Entry 1D7W (X-ray diffraction, 1.90 A resolution); this record covers chains A and C of the 4 polymer chains in the assembly.

Chain A:
Name: Myeloperoxidase
From: Homo sapiens
Notes: EC 1.11.1.7; fragment: light chain
UniProt: P05164 (PERM_HUMAN); residues 1-104 here correspond to UniProt positions 167-270 (UniProt number = residue number + 166)
Amino-acid sequence (104 residues; each row starts with the number of its first residue):
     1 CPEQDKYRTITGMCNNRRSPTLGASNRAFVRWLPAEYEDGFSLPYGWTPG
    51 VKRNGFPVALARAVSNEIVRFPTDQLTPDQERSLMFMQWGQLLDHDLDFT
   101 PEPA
Disulfide bonds: Cys-1/Cys-14
Metal / ion sites: Ca2+: Asp-96 (shared with Thr-168(C), Phe-170(C), Asp-172(C), Ser-174(C) of chain C)
Ligand contacts: heme (HEM): Met-87, Gly-90, Gln-91, Asp-94, Asp-98, Phe-99, Thr-100, Glu-102

Chain C:
Name: Myeloperoxidase
From: Homo sapiens
Notes: EC 1.11.1.7; fragment: heavy chain
UniProt: P05164 (PERM_HUMAN); residues 113-578 here correspond to UniProt positions 279-744 (UniProt number = residue number + 166)
Amino-acid sequence (466 residues; numbered 113 to 578; the number before each row is that of its first residue):
   113 VNCETSCVQQPPCFPLKIPPNDPRIKNQADCIPFFRSCPACPGSNITIRN
   163 QINALTSFVDASMVYGSEEPLARNLRNMSNQLGLLAVNQRFQDNGRALLP
   213 FDNLHDDPCLLTNRSARIPCFLAGDTRSSEMPELTSMHTLLLREHNRLAT
   263 ELKSLNPRWDGERLYQEARKIVGAMVQIITYRDYLPLVLGPTAMRKYLPT
   313 YRSYNDSVDPRIANVFTNAFRYGHTLIQPFMFRLDNRYQPMEPNPRVPLS
   363 RVFFASWRVVLEGGIDPILRGLMATPAKLNRQNQIAVDEIRERLFEQVMR
   413 IGLDLPALNMQRSRDHGLPGYNAWRRFCGLPQPETVGQLGTVLRNLKLAR
   463 KLMEQYGTPNNIDIWMGGVSEPLKRKGRVGPLLACIIGTQFRKLRDGDRF
   513 WWENEGVFSMQQRQALAQISLPRIICDNTGITTVSKNNIFMSNSYPRDFV
   563 NCSTLPALNLASWREA
Sequence notes: modified residue (150)
Modified positions: Cys-150 (s-hydroxycysteine; CSO)
Disulfide bonds: Cys-115/Cys-125, Cys-119/Cys-143, Cys-221/Cys-232, Cys-440/Cys-497, Cys-538/Cys-564
Covalent attachments: N-acetylglucosamine (NAG) linked to Asn-189, Asn-225; heme (HEM) linked to Glu-242, Met-243; glycan linked to Asn-317
Metal / ion sites: Ca2+: Thr-168, Phe-170, Asp-172, Ser-174 (shared with Asp-96(A) of chain A); heme Fe: His-336 (together with cyanide ion)
Ligand contacts: heme (HEM): Arg-239, Tyr-296, Thr-329, Phe-332, Arg-333, Tyr-334, Gly-335, His-336, Ile-339, Phe-365, Leu-406, Phe-407, Leu-417, Leu-420, Asn-421, Arg-424

Interface between chain A and chain C:
Contacting residue pairs (303; chain A residue first):
  Asp-5(A) / Arg-511(C)  salt bridge
  Asp-5(A) / Phe-512(C)
  Lys-6(A) / Arg-275(C)
  Lys-6(A) / Lys-282(C)
  Tyr-7(A) / Arg-275(C)
  Tyr-7(A) / Gln-278(C)
  Tyr-7(A) / Glu-279(C)  hydrogen bond
  Tyr-7(A) / Phe-512(C)
  Arg-8(A) / Phe-170(C)
  Arg-8(A) / Val-171(C)
  Arg-8(A) / Asp-172(C)
  Arg-8(A) / Arg-281(C)  hydrogen bond (backbone-side chain)
  Arg-8(A) / Gln-289(C)
  Arg-8(A) / Asp-510(C)  salt bridge
  Arg-8(A) / Phe-512(C)  hydrogen bond (side chain-backbone)
  Thr-9(A) / Arg-281(C)  hydrogen bond (backbone-side chain)
  Ile-10(A) / Thr-168(C)
  Ile-10(A) / Gly-178(C)
  Ile-10(A) / Ser-179(C)
  Ile-10(A) / Glu-180(C)
  Ile-10(A) / Glu-181(C)
  Ile-10(A) / Ala-184(C)  hydrophobic
  Ile-10(A) / Tyr-277(C)
  Ile-10(A) / Arg-281(C)
  Thr-11(A) / Thr-168(C)
  Thr-11(A) / Ser-179(C)
  Gly-12(A) / Thr-168(C)
  Gly-12(A) / Phe-170(C)
  Cys-14(A) / Arg-511(C)  hydrogen bond (backbone-side chain)
  Asn-15(A) / Phe-170(C)
  Asn-15(A) / Tyr-316(C)
  Asn-15(A) / Gly-509(C)
  Asn-15(A) / Asp-510(C)  hydrogen bond
  Asn-15(A) / Arg-511(C)  hydrogen bond (backbone-side chain)
  Asn-15(A) / Phe-512(C)
  Asn-16(A) / Tyr-316(C)
  Asn-16(A) / Asp-318(C)  hydrogen bond (side chain-backbone)
  Arg-17(A) / Arg-511(C)
  Arg-18(A) / Asp-318(C)  salt bridge
  Arg-18(A) / Ser-319(C)  hydrogen bond
  Leu-22(A) / Phe-170(C)
  Leu-22(A) / Pro-322(C)
  Leu-22(A) / Arg-323(C)
  Gly-23(A) / Thr-168(C)
  Gly-23(A) / Ser-169(C)  hydrogen bond (backbone-backbone)
  Gly-23(A) / Phe-170(C)
  Gly-23(A) / Arg-323(C)
  Ala-24(A) / Leu-167(C)
  Ser-25(A) / Asn-165(C)
  Ser-25(A) / Ala-166(C)
  Ser-25(A) / Leu-167(C)
  Ser-25(A) / Ser-179(C)  hydrogen bond (side chain-backbone)
  Asn-26(A) / Ile-164(C)
  Asn-26(A) / Asn-165(C)  hydrogen bond (backbone-backbone)
  Asn-26(A) / Ala-166(C)
  Asn-26(A) / Glu-180(C)
  Arg-27(A) / Ile-164(C)
  Arg-27(A) / Asn-165(C)  hydrogen bond (backbone-backbone)
  Ala-28(A) / Ala-152(C)  hydrophobic
  Ala-28(A) / Asn-162(C)
  Ala-28(A) / Gln-163(C)
  Phe-29(A) / Asn-162(C)  hydrogen bond (backbone-side chain)
  Phe-29(A) / Gln-163(C)  hydrogen bond (backbone-backbone)
  Phe-29(A) / Ile-164(C)
  Phe-29(A) / Asn-165(C)
  Phe-29(A) / Ile-324(C)
  Phe-29(A) / Asn-326(C)
  Phe-29(A) / Thr-329(C)
  Val-30(A) / Asp-321(C)
  Val-30(A) / Arg-323(C)
  Val-30(A) / Ile-324(C)  hydrogen bond (backbone-backbone)
  Val-30(A) / Ala-325(C)
  Val-30(A) / Asn-326(C)  hydrogen bond (backbone-backbone)
  Arg-31(A) / Arg-161(C)  hydrogen bond (side chain-backbone)
  Arg-31(A) / Asn-162(C)
  Arg-31(A) / Gln-163(C)
  Arg-31(A) / Asn-326(C)
  Arg-31(A) / His-428(C)  hydrogen bond (side chain-backbone)
  Arg-31(A) / Leu-430(C)
  Trp-32(A) / Ala-325(C)
  Trp-32(A) / Trp-436(C)  hydrophobic
  Trp-32(A) / Phe-439(C)  hydrophobic
  Trp-32(A) / Ile-498(C)
  Trp-32(A) / Thr-501(C)
  Trp-32(A) / Gln-502(C)
  Trp-32(A) / Lys-505(C)
  Leu-33(A) / Pro-431(C)  hydrophobic
  Leu-33(A) / Ala-435(C)
  Leu-33(A) / Trp-436(C)  hydrophobic
  Pro-34(A) / Pro-431(C)
  Ala-35(A) / Ile-160(C)  hydrophobic
  Ala-35(A) / Gly-429(C)
  Glu-36(A) / Gly-429(C)  hydrogen bond (backbone-backbone)
  Glu-36(A) / Pro-431(C)
  Tyr-37(A) / Arg-148(C)
  Tyr-37(A) / Ile-160(C)  hydrophobic
  Tyr-37(A) / Arg-161(C)  hydrogen bond (side chain-backbone)
  Tyr-37(A) / Gln-163(C)  hydrogen bond
  Tyr-37(A) / Asp-427(C)
  Tyr-37(A) / His-428(C)
  Tyr-37(A) / Gly-429(C)
  Phe-41(A) / Asn-157(C)
  Phe-41(A) / Thr-159(C)
  Phe-41(A) / Ile-160(C)
  Phe-41(A) / Arg-161(C)  hydrogen bond (backbone-backbone)
  Ser-42(A) / Arg-148(C)  hydrogen bond (backbone-side chain)
  Ser-42(A) / Arg-161(C)
  Pro-44(A) / Phe-126(C)  hydrophobic
  Pro-44(A) / Arg-148(C)
  Pro-44(A) / Arg-426(C)
  Pro-44(A) / Asp-427(C)
  Tyr-45(A) / Phe-126(C)
  Tyr-45(A) / Arg-426(C)
  Gly-46(A) / Phe-126(C)
  Gly-46(A) / Lys-129(C)
  Trp-47(A) / Gln-121(C)  hydrogen bond (backbone-side chain)
  Trp-47(A) / Cys-125(C)
  Trp-47(A) / Phe-126(C)  hydrophobic
  Arg-53(A) / Leu-430(C)  hydrogen bond (side chain-backbone)
  Arg-53(A) / Pro-431(C)
  Arg-53(A) / Gly-432(C)
  Arg-53(A) / Asn-473(C)  hydrogen bond (backbone-side chain)
  Asn-54(A) / Asn-473(C)
  Phe-56(A) / Tyr-468(C)
  Phe-56(A) / Gly-469(C)
  Phe-56(A) / Thr-470(C)
  Val-58(A) / Arg-426(C)
  Ala-59(A) / Arg-426(C)  hydrogen bond (backbone-side chain)
  Ala-59(A) / Gln-467(C)
  Leu-60(A) / Lys-129(C)
  Leu-60(A) / Ile-130(C)
  Leu-60(A) / Pro-131(C)
  Ala-61(A) / Leu-128(C)  hydrophobic
  Ala-61(A) / Ala-419(C)
  Ala-61(A) / Met-422(C)
  Ala-61(A) / Arg-426(C)
  Arg-62(A) / Lys-129(C)
  Arg-62(A) / Pro-131(C)
  Arg-62(A) / Asp-134(C)  salt bridge
  Arg-62(A) / Arg-136(C)
  Arg-62(A) / Ile-144(C)
  Arg-62(A) / Arg-403(C)  hydrogen bond (side chain-backbone)
  Arg-62(A) / Glu-404(C)  salt bridge
  Arg-62(A) / Asp-416(C)  salt bridge
  Arg-62(A) / Ala-419(C)
  Ala-63(A) / Pro-131(C)  hydrophobic
  Ala-63(A) / Gln-467(C)
  Val-64(A) / Met-422(C)  hydrophobic
  Val-64(A) / Gln-467(C)
  Val-64(A) / Tyr-468(C)
  Val-64(A) / Met-478(C)  hydrophobic
  Ser-65(A) / Arg-403(C)  hydrogen bond
  Ser-65(A) / Asp-416(C)  hydrogen bond
  Ser-65(A) / Pro-418(C)
  Ser-65(A) / Ala-419(C)
  Ser-65(A) / Met-422(C)
  Asn-66(A) / Pro-131(C)
  Asn-66(A) / Asp-134(C)  hydrogen bond
  Asn-66(A) / Pro-135(C)
  Asn-66(A) / Arg-403(C)  hydrogen bond
  Glu-67(A) / Lys-463(C)
  Glu-67(A) / Gln-467(C)
  Ile-68(A) / Leu-464(C)  hydrophobic
  Ile-68(A) / Met-478(C)  hydrophobic
  Val-69(A) / Ala-398(C)  hydrophobic
  Val-69(A) / Pro-418(C)  hydrophobic
  Val-69(A) / Met-478(C)  hydrophobic
  Arg-70(A) / Pro-135(C)
  Arg-70(A) / Arg-403(C)
  Phe-71(A) / Lys-390(C)
  Phe-71(A) / Asn-395(C)
  Phe-71(A) / Gln-396(C)
  Phe-71(A) / Ile-397(C)
  Phe-71(A) / Ala-398(C)
  Phe-71(A) / Val-399(C)
  Gln-75(A) / Gln-396(C)  hydrogen bond (backbone-side chain)
  Leu-76(A) / Gln-340(C)
  Leu-76(A) / Pro-341(C)
  Leu-76(A) / Lys-390(C)
  Leu-76(A) / Gln-396(C)
  Leu-76(A) / Val-399(C)  hydrophobic
  Thr-77(A) / Lys-390(C)
  Thr-77(A) / Leu-391(C)  hydrogen bond (backbone-backbone)
  Thr-77(A) / Arg-393(C)  hydrogen bond
  Thr-77(A) / Gln-396(C)  hydrogen bond
  Pro-78(A) / Ala-389(C)
  Asp-79(A) / Pro-388(C)
  Asp-79(A) / Ala-389(C)  hydrogen bond (backbone-backbone)
  Asp-79(A) / Leu-391(C)
  Asp-79(A) / Arg-490(C)  salt bridge
  Asp-79(A) / Asn-555(C)  hydrogen bond (backbone-side chain)
  Gln-80(A) / Asn-555(C)  hydrogen bond (backbone-side chain)
  Glu-81(A) / Arg-490(C)
  Glu-81(A) / Phe-552(C)
  Glu-81(A) / Met-553(C)
  Arg-82(A) / Leu-299(C)  hydrogen bond (side chain-backbone)
  Arg-82(A) / Pro-388(C)
  Arg-82(A) / Ala-389(C)  hydrogen bond (backbone-backbone)
  Arg-82(A) / Lys-488(C)  hydrogen bond (side chain-backbone)
  Arg-82(A) / Arg-490(C)
  Arg-82(A) / Phe-552(C)
  Arg-82(A) / Met-553(C)
  Arg-82(A) / Asn-555(C)  hydrogen bond (backbone-side chain)
  Ser-83(A) / Leu-384(C)
  Ser-83(A) / Met-385(C)
  Ser-83(A) / Thr-387(C)
  Ser-83(A) / Ala-389(C)
  Ser-83(A) / Ile-551(C)  hydrogen bond (side chain-backbone)
  Ser-83(A) / Phe-552(C)  hydrogen bond (backbone-backbone)
  Ser-83(A) / Met-553(C)
  Ser-83(A) / Ser-554(C)
  Ser-83(A) / Asn-555(C)
  Leu-84(A) / Gln-340(C)
  Leu-84(A) / Phe-344(C)  hydrophobic
  Leu-84(A) / Leu-384(C)  hydrogen bond (backbone-backbone)
  Leu-84(A) / Thr-387(C)  hydrogen bond (backbone-backbone)
  Leu-84(A) / Pro-388(C)
  Leu-84(A) / Ala-389(C)
  Met-85(A) / Met-249(C)  hydrophobic
  Met-85(A) / Leu-384(C)  hydrogen bond (backbone-backbone)
  Met-85(A) / Phe-552(C)
  Phe-86(A) / Tyr-296(C)
  Phe-86(A) / Leu-299(C)
  Phe-86(A) / Val-300(C)  hydrophobic
  Phe-86(A) / Tyr-334(C)
  Phe-86(A) / Leu-338(C)  hydrophobic
  Phe-86(A) / Arg-490(C)
  Phe-86(A) / Phe-552(C)  hydrophobic
  Met-87(A) / Leu-338(C)  hydrophobic
  Met-87(A) / Ile-339(C)  hydrophobic
  Gln-88(A) / Met-243(C)
  Gln-88(A) / Glu-245(C)
  Gln-88(A) / Leu-246(C)
  Gln-88(A) / Met-249(C)
  Gln-88(A) / Leu-384(C)
  Trp-89(A) / Met-249(C)  hydrophobic
  Trp-89(A) / Val-288(C)
  Trp-89(A) / Ile-291(C)  hydrophobic
  Trp-89(A) / Thr-292(C)  hydrogen bond
  Trp-89(A) / Tyr-296(C)
  Trp-89(A) / Leu-533(C)  hydrophobic
  Trp-89(A) / Phe-552(C)  hydrophobic
  Gly-90(A) / Tyr-296(C)
  Gly-90(A) / Phe-332(C)
  Gln-91(A) / Glu-242(C)  hydrogen bond
  Gln-91(A) / Met-243(C)
  Gln-91(A) / Leu-246(C)
  Leu-92(A) / Met-175(C)  hydrophobic
  Leu-92(A) / Leu-246(C)  hydrophobic
  Leu-92(A) / Met-249(C)  hydrophobic
  Leu-93(A) / Thr-292(C)
  Leu-93(A) / Tyr-296(C)  hydrophobic
  Leu-93(A) / Phe-503(C)  hydrophobic
  Asp-94(A) / Arg-239(C)  salt bridge
  Asp-94(A) / Phe-332(C)
  His-95(A) / Leu-167(C)
  His-95(A) / Met-175(C)
  His-95(A) / Asp-237(C)  salt bridge
  His-95(A) / Arg-239(C)
  His-95(A) / Leu-246(C)
  Asp-96(A) / Thr-168(C)
  Asp-96(A) / Phe-170(C)
  Asp-96(A) / Val-171(C)
  Asp-96(A) / Asp-172(C)  hydrogen bond (side chain-backbone)
  Asp-96(A) / Ala-173(C)  hydrogen bond (side chain-backbone)
  Asp-96(A) / Ser-174(C)  hydrogen bond
  Asp-96(A) / Met-175(C)
  Asp-96(A) / Val-288(C)
  Leu-97(A) / Asn-165(C)  hydrogen bond (backbone-side chain)
  Leu-97(A) / Thr-168(C)
  Leu-97(A) / Ser-169(C)
  Leu-97(A) / Val-171(C)  hydrophobic
  Leu-97(A) / Ile-324(C)
  Leu-97(A) / Phe-328(C)  hydrophobic
  Leu-97(A) / Phe-503(C)  hydrophobic
  Leu-97(A) / Leu-506(C)  hydrophobic
  Asp-98(A) / Asn-165(C)
  Asp-98(A) / Leu-167(C)
  Asp-98(A) / Arg-239(C)  hydrogen bond (backbone-side chain)
  Asp-98(A) / Phe-328(C)
  Asp-98(A) / Thr-329(C)
  Phe-99(A) / Ile-164(C)
  Phe-99(A) / Asn-165(C)  hydrogen bond (backbone-side chain)
  Phe-99(A) / Ala-166(C)  hydrogen bond (backbone-backbone)
  Phe-99(A) / Leu-167(C)
  Phe-99(A) / Thr-238(C)
  Phe-99(A) / Arg-239(C)
  Thr-100(A) / Ser-149(C)
  Thr-100(A) / Ile-164(C)
  Thr-100(A) / His-428(C)
  Pro-101(A) / Ser-149(C)
  Pro-101(A) / Cys-150(C)  hydrogen bond (backbone-backbone)
  Pro-101(A) / Ile-164(C)
  Glu-102(A) / Phe-147(C)
  Glu-102(A) / Arg-148(C)
  Glu-102(A) / Ser-149(C)
  Glu-102(A) / Cys-150(C)
  Glu-102(A) / Arg-424(C)  salt bridge
  Pro-103(A) / Pro-124(C)  hydrophobic
  Pro-103(A) / Phe-147(C)
  Pro-103(A) / Arg-148(C)
  Pro-103(A) / Cys-150(C)
  Ala-104(A) / Phe-147(C)
Also at the interface, not in a pair above, chain A (85 interface residues in all): Gly-40, Leu-43, Thr-73
Also at the interface, not in a pair above, chain C (151 interface residues in all): Gln-122, Pro-123, Tyr-177, His-250, Leu-253, Val-327, Leu-381, Gly-383, Asp-400, Gln-423, Leu-460, Asn-472, Trp-477, Gly-489, Trp-513, Ile-537

Overview:
Chain A and chain C form an interface of 85 and 151 residues respectively; the contacts include 59 hydrogen
bonds and 10 salt bridges. Polar pairs include Asp-5(A)/Arg-511(C), Arg-8(A)/Asp-510(C) and
Arg-18(A)/Asp-318(C). Chain A binds heme. Covalently linked heme: at Glu-242(C).
Here chain A is Myeloperoxidase and chain C is Myeloperoxidase, both from Homo sapiens. Entry 1D7W (Crystal
structure of human myeloperoxidase isoform C complexed with cyanide and bromide at ph 4.0) was determined by
X-ray diffraction together with 1DNU, 1DNW and 1D5L from the same study.
